Entry 9B1E (electron microscopy, 4.40 A resolution (low resolution: residue-level contacts below are approximate; hydrogen-bond / salt-bridge calls are withheld)); this record covers chains U and Z of the 21 polymer chains in the assembly.

# Chain U
Name: Histone H3
Organism: Drosophila melanogaster
Reference sequence: P02299 (H3_DROME); residues 0-135 here correspond to UniProt positions 1-136 (UniProt number = residue number + 1)
Sequence (136 residues; each row starts with the number of its first residue; numbering starts at 0):
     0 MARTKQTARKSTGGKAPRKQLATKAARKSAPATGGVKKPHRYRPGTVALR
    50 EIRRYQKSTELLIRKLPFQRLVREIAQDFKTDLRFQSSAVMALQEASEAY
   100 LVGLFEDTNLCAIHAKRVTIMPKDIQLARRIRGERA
Not modelled in the structure: 0-28

# Chain Z
Molecule: 214-nt DNA strand
Sequence (214 nucleotides; each row starts with the number of its first residue; numbers below 1 keep their minus sign (DA-80 is residue -80)):
   -80 ATCATGCACAGGATGTATATATCTGACACGTGCCTGGAGACTAGGGAGTA
   -30 ATCCCCTTGGCGGTTAAAACGCGGGGGACAGCGCGTACGTGCGTTTAAGC
    20 GGTGCTAGAGCTTGCTACGACCAATTGAGCGGCCTCGGCACCGGGATTCT
    70 CCAGGGCGGCCGCGTATAGGGTCCATCACATAAGGGATGAACTCGGTGTG
   120 AAGATCGATGCGAT
Not modelled in the structure: -80 to -77, 105-133

# Interface between chain U and chain Z
Contacting residue pairs (16):
  Arg40(U) - DT9(Z)
  Arg40(U) - DG10(Z)
  Pro43(U) - DG8(Z)
  Pro43(U) - DT9(Z)
  Gly44(U) - DG8(Z)
  Gly44(U) - DT9(Z)
  Thr45(U) - DT9(Z)
  Val46(U) - DT9(Z)
  Ala47(U) - DT9(Z)
  Arg63(U) - DA17(Z)
  Arg63(U) - DG18(Z)
  Lys64(U) - DG18(Z)
  Leu65(U) - DA17(Z)
  Leu65(U) - DG18(Z)
  Pro66(U) - DA17(Z)
  Arg69(U) - DA17(Z)
Other interface residues (no listed pair), chain U (16 interface residues in all): His39, Tyr41, Arg42, Arg83, Lys115
Other interface residues (no listed pair), chain Z (8 interface residues in all): DA-1, DA16, DG27

# Overview
Chain U and chain Z form an interface of 16 and 8 residues respectively.
Chain U is Histone H3 (Drosophila melanogaster) and chain Z is a 214-nt DNA strand; the structure, Cryo-EM
structure of native SWR1 bound to nucleosome (composite structure), was determined by electron microscopy
together with 9B1D from the same study.
